PDB entry 7T8X | electron microscopy, 3.21 A resolution | chains A and B of the 5 polymer chains in the assembly

== Chain A ==
Protein: Muscarinic acetylcholine receptor M2, muscarinic acetylcholine receptor M2 chimera
From: Homo sapiens
UniProtKB: P08172 (ACM2_HUMAN); the construct has insertions or renumbered stretches relative to UniProt, so the offset changes along the chain: 4-218 = UniProt 4-218; 346-359 = UniProt 219-232; 368-466 = UniProt 368-466
Sequence (353 residues; each row starts with the number of its first residue; note: 127 numbers in that range are skipped by the numbering (no residue carries them; nothing is unmodelled there); numbers below 1 keep their minus sign (Asp-4 is residue -4)):
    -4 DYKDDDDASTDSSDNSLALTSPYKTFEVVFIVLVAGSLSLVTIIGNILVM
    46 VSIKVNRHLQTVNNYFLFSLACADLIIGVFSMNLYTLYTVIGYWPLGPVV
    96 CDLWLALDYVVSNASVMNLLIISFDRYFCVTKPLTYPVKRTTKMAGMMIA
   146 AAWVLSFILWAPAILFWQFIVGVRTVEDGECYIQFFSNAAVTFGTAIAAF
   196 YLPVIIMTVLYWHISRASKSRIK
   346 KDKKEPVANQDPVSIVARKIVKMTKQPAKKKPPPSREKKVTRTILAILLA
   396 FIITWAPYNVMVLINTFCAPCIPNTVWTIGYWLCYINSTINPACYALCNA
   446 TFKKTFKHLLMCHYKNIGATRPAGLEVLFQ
Not modelled in the structure: -4 to 18, 346-376, 454-475
Construct notes: expression tag (-4 to 3, 467-475); conflict Asp6 (Asn in P08172), Asp9 (Asn in P08172); linker (360-367)
Disulfides: Cys96-Cys176
Residues lining bound ligands: acetylcholine (ACH): Asp103, Tyr104, Ser107, Asn108, Trp155, Trp400, Tyr403, Tyr426, Cys429, Tyr430
Curated features (UniProtKB/Swiss-Prot):
  - motif (Important for signaling): Asp120 to Tyr122, Asn436 to Tyr440
  - modified residue: Ser359 (Phosphoserine), Thr446 (Phosphothreonine), Thr450 (Phosphothreonine), Thr465 (Phosphothreonine)
From the paper describing this entry:
  - binding site for acetylcholine: Asp103, Tyr104, Tyr403, Tyr426
  - conformationally variable residues (side-chain flip): Trp400

== Chain B ==
Protein: Guanine nucleotide-binding protein G(o) subunit alpha
From: Homo sapiens
UniProtKB: P09471 (GNAO_HUMAN); numbering as in UniProt (aligned over 1-354)
Sequence (354 residues; each row starts with the number of its first residue):
     1 MGCTLSAEDKAAVERSKMIEKNLKEDGISAAKDVKLLLLGAGESGKSTIV
    51 KQMKIIHEDGFSGEDVKQYKPVVYSNTIQSLAAIVRAMDTLGIEYGDKER
   101 KADAKMVCDVVSRMEDTEPFSAELLSAMMRLWGDSGIQECFNRSREYQLN
   151 DSAKYYLDSLDRIGAADYQPTEQDILRTRVKTTGIVETHFTFKNLHFRLF
   201 DVGGQRSERKKWIHCFEDVTAIIFCVALSGYDQVLHEDETTNRMHESLML
   251 FDSICNNKFFIDTSIILFLNKKDLFGEKIKKSPLTICFPEYTGPNTYEDA
   301 AAYIQAQFESKNRSPNKEIYCHMTCATDTNNIQVVFDAVTDIIIANNLRG
   351 CGLY
Not modelled in the structure: 1-3, 56-181, 235-240
Construct notes: engineered mutation Asp9 (Glu in P09471), Lys10 (Arg in P09471), Val13 (Leu in P09471), Met18 (Ala in P09471)
Curated features (UniProtKB/Swiss-Prot):
  - region: Lys35 to Thr48 (G1 motif), Asp174 to Thr182 (G2 motif), Phe197 to Arg206 (G3 motif), Ile266 to Asp273 (G4 motif), Thr324 to Thr329 (G5 motif)
  - binding site (GTP): Glu43, Lys46, Ser47, Thr48, Ser152, Leu176, Arg177, Thr178, Arg179, Asn270, Asp273, Cys325
  - binding site (Mg(2+)): Ser47, Thr182
  - modified residue: Arg179 (ADP-ribosylarginine), Gln205 (5-glutamyl histamine), Cys351 (ADP-ribosylcysteine)
  - lipidation: Gly2 (N-myristoyl glycine), Cys3 (S-palmitoyl cysteine), Cys351 (S-palmitoyl cysteine)
  - natural variant: Gly40 (G40R: In DEE17 and NEDIM; G40W: Found in a patient with intractable early-onset epilepsy), Ser47 (S47G: In NEDIM), Gln52 (Q52P: Found in a patient with intractable early-onset epilepsy; Q52R: In DEE17), Ile56 (I56T: In NEDIM), Asp174 (D174G: In DEE17), Thr191 to Phe197 (deletion: In DEE17), Gly203 (G203R: In DEE17), Arg209 (R209C: In DEE17 and NEDIM; R209G: In NEDIM; R209H: In NEDIM; R209L: In NEDIM), Ala227 (A227V: In NEDIM), Glu246 (E246G: In NEDIM; E246K: In NEDIM), Ile279 (I279N: In DEE17)
  - mutagenesis: Cys351 (C351A: Strong loss of binding to ADGRG3)

== How chain A and chain B interact ==
Residue-residue contacts - 29 pairs, chain A then chain B:
  Asn58(A) with Gly350(B); Cys351(B)
  Arg121(A) with Cys351(B); Leu353(B)
  Cys124(A) with Asn347(B); Cys351(B), hydrophobic
  Val125(A) with Leu348(B), hydrophobic
  Pro128(A) with Ile343(B), hydrophobic; Asn347(B), hydrogen bond (backbone-side chain)
  Leu129(A) with Ala31(B); Leu195(B), hydrophobic; Ile343(B), hydrophobic
  Thr130(A) with Lys32(B)
  Lys134(A) with Ile28(B)
  Ile209(A) with Leu353(B), hydrophobic
  Ser213(A) with Leu348(B)
  Arg216(A) with Asp337(B); Thr340(B); Asp341(B)
  Ile217(A) with Tyr320(B), hydrophobic; Asp337(B)
  Arg381(A) with Asp341(B), salt bridge; Ala345(B); Leu348(B); Tyr354(B)
  Val385(A) with Leu353(B)
  Thr388(A) with Leu353(B)
  Ile389(A) with Leu353(B), hydrophobic
  Cys443(A) with Gly352(B)
Other interface residues (no listed pair), chain A (23 interface residues in all): Pro132, Val133, Thr136, Lys214, Ser215, Lys384
Other interface residues (no listed pair), chain B (19 interface residues in all): Lys24, Ala338

== Overview ==
The interface between chain A and chain B involves 23 residues on one side and 19 on the other; the contacts
include 1 hydrogen bond and 1 salt bridge. Among the polar pairs are Arg381(A)-Asp341(B) and
Pro128(A)-Asn347(B). The paper reports a binding site for acetylcholine at Asp103(A), Tyr104(A) and Tyr403(A)
among others; conformational variability at Trp400(A).
Chain A is Muscarinic acetylcholine receptor M2, muscarinic acetylcholine receptor M2 chimera and chain B is
Guanine nucleotide-binding protein G(o) subunit alpha, both from Homo sapiens; the structure, Cryo-EM
structure of ACh-bound M2R-Go signaling complex in S1 state, was determined by electron microscopy, deposited
together with 7T90, 7T94 and 7T96.
